Entry 1SWZ (X-ray diffraction, 1.06 A resolution); this record covers chain A.

[Chain A]
Molecule: Lysozyme
From: Enterobacteria phage T4
Notes: EC 3.2.1.17
UniProt: P00720 (LYS_BPT4); residue numbers follow UniProt; this construct covers 1-164
Chain sequence (164 residues; each row starts with the number of its first residue):
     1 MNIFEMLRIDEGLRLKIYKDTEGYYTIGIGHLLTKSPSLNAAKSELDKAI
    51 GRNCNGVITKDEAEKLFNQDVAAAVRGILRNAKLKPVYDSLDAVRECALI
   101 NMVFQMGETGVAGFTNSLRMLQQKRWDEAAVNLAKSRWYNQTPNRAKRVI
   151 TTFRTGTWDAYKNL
Construct notes: engineered mutation Ala72 (Asp in P00720), Glu96 (Arg in P00720)
Bound ions: rubidium ion site 1: Glu11, Tyr18; rubidium ion site 2: Tyr25, Pro37; rubidium ion site 3: Ser44, Gly113, Thr115; rubidium ion site 4: Asp89, Leu91, Glu96; rubidium ion site 5 near Gln105 (its only coordinating residue here)
Swiss-Prot annotation at these positions:
  - active site (Proton donor/acceptor): Glu11, Asp20
  - binding site (substrate): Leu32, Phe104, Ser117, Asn132
  - mutagenesis: Glu11 (E11A/F/H/M/N: Complete loss of enzymatic activity; E11N: Loss of 84% of enzymatic activity; E11Q: Complete loss of activity), Asp20 (D20A/N/S/T: Complete loss of enzymatic activity; D20C: Nearly no effet on specific enzymatic activity; D20E/Q: Loss of 99% of enzymatic activity), Thr26 (T26E: Complete loss of activity at neutral pH; covalently bound substrate; T26H: Facilitates transglycosylation more effectively than hydrolysis; covalently bound substrate), Gly30 (G30A: Almost complete loss of enzymatic activity; G30F: Almost complete loss of enzymatic activity. The enzyme is destabilized by 1.5 kcal/mol), Ser117 (S117F: 10-fold decrease in enzymatic activity; S117I: 500-fold decrease in enzymatic activity; S117V: 50-fold decrease in enzymatic activity), Asn132 (N132I: 5-fold decrease in enzymatic activity; N132M/F: 2-fold decrease in enzymatic activity)

[Overview]
Glu11 and Tyr18 form the rubidium ion site 1. Tyr25 and Pro37 coordinate rubidium ion site 2. From UniProt:
active-site residues Glu11 and Asp20, 4 substrate-binding residues and 6 mutagenesis sites.
Chain A is Lysozyme (Enterobacteria phage T4); the structure, Use of an ion-binding site to bypass the
1000-atom limit to ab initio structure determination by ..., was determined by X-ray diffraction (same
publication as 1SX7, 1SWY and 1SX2).
